6SDG - chains A and B of the 4 polymer chains in the assembly; structure by X-ray diffraction, 2.96 A resolution.

# Chain A (and B)
Molecule: Auxin response factor
Source organism: Marchantia polymorpha
Notes: chain B of this document is another copy of the same molecule, construct and numbering; everything in this record applies to it too
UniProt: A0A0K2QVG1 (A0A0K2QVG1_MARPO); residues 1-358 here correspond to UniProt positions 38-395 (UniProt number = residue number + 37)
Sequence (366 residues; numbered 1 to 366; the number before each row is that of its first residue):
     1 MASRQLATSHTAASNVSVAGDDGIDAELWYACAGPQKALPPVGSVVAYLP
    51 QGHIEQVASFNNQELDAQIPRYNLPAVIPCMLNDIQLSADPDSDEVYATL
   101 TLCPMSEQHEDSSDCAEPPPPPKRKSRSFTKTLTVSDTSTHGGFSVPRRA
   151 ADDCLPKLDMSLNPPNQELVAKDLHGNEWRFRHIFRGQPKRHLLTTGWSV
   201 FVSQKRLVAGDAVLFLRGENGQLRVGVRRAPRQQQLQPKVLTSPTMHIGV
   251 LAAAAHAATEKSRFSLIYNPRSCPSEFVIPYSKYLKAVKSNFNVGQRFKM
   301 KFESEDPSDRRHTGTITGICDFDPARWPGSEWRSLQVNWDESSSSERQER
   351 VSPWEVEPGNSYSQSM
Unresolved in the structure: 1-23, 109-121, 233-238, 361-366 (chain B: 1-23, 64-68, 109-125, 305-306, 362-366)
Differences from the reference sequence: expression tag (359-366)

# Interface between chain A and chain B
Residue-residue contacts (46; chain A residue first):
  His53(A) with Leu241(B)
  Phe60(A) with Lys239(B); Val240(B), hydrophobic
  Pro70(A) with His256(B)
  Tyr72(A) with Tyr72(B)
  Asp90(A) with Gln237(B); Lys239(B), salt bridge
  Pro91(A) with Gln234(B); Gln237(B)
  Glu95(A) with Lys239(B), salt bridge
  Tyr97(A) with Gln237(B); Pro238(B)
  Thr99(A) with Thr242(B)
  Arg206(A) with Arg206(B)
  Lys239(A) with Ile267(B); Asn269(B), hydrogen bond (backbone-side chain)
  Val240(A) with Phe60(B), hydrophobic; Ile267(B)
  Leu241(A) with Val57(B), hydrophobic; Ile267(B)
  Thr242(A) with Ser265(B); Leu266(B); Ile267(B)
  Thr245(A) with Gly249(B); Val250(B); Ala253(B); Ser265(B)
  Met246(A) with Leu241(B), hydrophobic
  Ile248(A) with Gly249(B); Ala253(B)
  Gly249(A) with Thr245(B); Gly249(B)
  Val250(A) with Leu241(B), hydrophobic; Thr245(B)
  Ala253(A) with Ile248(B), hydrophobic
  His256(A) with Ile69(B)
  Ser265(A) with Thr242(B), hydrogen bond; Pro244(B); Thr245(B), hydrogen bond (backbone-side chain)
  Leu266(A) with Thr242(B)
  Ile267(A) with Pro238(B); Lys239(B); Val240(B); Leu241(B); Thr242(B)
  Asn269(A) with Lys239(B), hydrogen bond (side chain-backbone)
Other interface residues (no listed pair), chain A (31 interface residues in all): Gln56, Val57, Ala89, Asp92, Pro244, Ala252
Other interface residues (no listed pair), chain B (30 interface residues in all): Gln56, Glu95, Tyr97, Thr99, Arg232, Met246, Ala252

# Summary
Chain A and chain B form an interface of 31 and 30 residues respectively; the contacts include 4 hydrogen
bonds and 2 salt bridges. Among the polar pairs are Asp90(A)-Lys239(B), Glu95(A)-Lys239(B) and
Lys239(A)-Asn269(B).
Chain A and chain B are both Auxin response factor (Marchantia polymorpha); the structure, Crystal structure
of the DNA binding domain of M. polymorpha Auxin Response Factor 2 (MpARF2) in ..., was determined by X-ray
diffraction.
